Entry 4RU2 (X-ray diffraction, 2.20 A resolution); this record covers chains A and B.

[Chain A]
Name: RNA-binding protein 39 (RBM39)
Source organism: Mus musculus
UniProtKB: Q8VH51 (RBM39_MOUSE); residues 418-530 here = UniProt positions 418-530
Sequence (114 residues; row label = number of the first residue in the row; note: 417 numbers in that range are skipped by the numbering (no residue carries them; nothing is unmodelled there); numbering starts at 0):
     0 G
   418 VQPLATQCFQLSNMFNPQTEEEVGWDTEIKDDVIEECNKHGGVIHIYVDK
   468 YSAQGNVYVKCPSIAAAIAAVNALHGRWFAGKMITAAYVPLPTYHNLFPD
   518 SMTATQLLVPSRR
Unresolved in the structure: 0, 418-419
Construct notes: expression tag (0); engineered mutation Tyr468 (Asn in Q8VH51)

[Chain B]
Name: Splicing factor U2AF 65 kDa subunit
Source organism: Mus musculus
UniProtKB: P26369 (U2AF2_MOUSE); residues 85-112 here = UniProt positions 85-112
Sequence (29 residues; numbered 0 to 112; 84 numbers in that range are skipped by the numbering (no residue carries them; nothing is unmodelled there); the number before each row is that of its first residue; numbering starts at 0):
     0 G
    85 KKKVRKYWDVPPPGFEHITPMQYKAMQA
Unresolved in the structure: 0, 85-88, 98-112
Construct notes: expression tag (0)

[Interface between chain A and chain B]
Residue-residue contacts - 19 pairs, chain A then chain B:
  Glu445(A) with Arg89(B)
  Asp449(A) with Arg89(B), salt bridge; Trp92(B), hydrogen bond (backbone-side chain)
  Glu453(A) with Trp92(B)
  Leu491(A) with Trp92(B), hydrophobic
  Arg494(A) with Asp93(B), salt bridge
  Trp495(A) with Trp92(B); Asp93(B), hydrogen bond (backbone-backbone); Val94(B); Pro95(B); Pro96(B)
  Phe496(A) with Tyr91(B); Trp92(B), hydrophobic
  Ala497(A) with Tyr91(B), hydrogen bond (backbone-backbone)
  Gly498(A) with Val94(B), hydrogen bond (backbone-backbone); Pro95(B); Pro96(B)
  Ile501(A) with Trp92(B), hydrophobic
  Arg529(A) with Arg89(B)
Interface residues without a listed pair, chain A (14 interface residues in all): Met431, Ile446, Lys499

[Summary]
14 residues of chain A face 7 of chain B across their interface; the contacts include 4 hydrogen bonds and 2
salt bridges. Among the polar pairs are Asp449(A)-Arg89(B), Arg494(A)-Asp93(B) and Asp449(A)-Trp92(B).
Here chain A is RNA-binding protein 39 (RBM39) and chain B is Splicing factor U2AF 65 kDa subunit, both from
Mus musculus. Entry 4RU2 (Crystal structure of a RNA-binding protein 39 (RBM39) in complex with fragment of
splicing factor (U2AF) ...) was determined by X-ray diffraction.
